7RJB - chains K and F of the 10 polymer chains in the assembly; structure by electron microscopy, 3.20 A resolution.

[Chain K]
Name: Cytochrome b
From: Candida albicans (strain SC5314 / ATCC MYA-2876)
UniProtKB: P0C8L0 (CYB_CANAL); residue numbers follow UniProt; this construct covers 1-387
Amino-acid sequence (387 residues; row label = number of the first residue in the row):
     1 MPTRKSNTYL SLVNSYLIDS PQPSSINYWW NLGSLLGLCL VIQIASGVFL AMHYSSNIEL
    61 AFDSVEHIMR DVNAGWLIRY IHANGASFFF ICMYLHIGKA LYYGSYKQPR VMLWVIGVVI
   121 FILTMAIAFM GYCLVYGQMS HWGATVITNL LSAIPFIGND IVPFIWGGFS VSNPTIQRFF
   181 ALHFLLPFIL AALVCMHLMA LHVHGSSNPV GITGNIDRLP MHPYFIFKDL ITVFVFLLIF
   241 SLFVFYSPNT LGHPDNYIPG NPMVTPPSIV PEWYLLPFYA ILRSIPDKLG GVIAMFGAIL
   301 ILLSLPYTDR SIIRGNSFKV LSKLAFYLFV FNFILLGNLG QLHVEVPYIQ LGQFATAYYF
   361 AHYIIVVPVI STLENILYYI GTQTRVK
Unresolved in the structure: 384-387
Metal / ion sites: heme Fe site 1: His82, His183; heme Fe site 2: His96, His197
Ligand contacts:
  - heme (HEM), molecule 1: Trp29, Trp30, Asn31, Leu32, Gly33, Ser34, Leu36, Gly37, Leu40, Phe89, Met93, His96, Ile97, Lys99, Ala100, Ser105, Arg110, Leu113, Trp114, Gly117, Val118, Ile120, Phe121, Val194, His197, Leu198, Leu201, Gly205, Ser206, Ser207
  - heme (HEM), molecule 2: Leu40, Gln43, Ile44, Gly47, Val48, Leu50, Ala51, Tyr54, Val65, Ile68, Arg79, His82, Ala83, Ala86, Phe89, Phe90, Thr124, Ile127, Ala128, Gly131, Tyr132, Leu134, Val135, Phe180, His183, Phe184, Pro187, Leu190, Asn256, Glu272, Tyr274
  - ubiquinone-10 (U10), molecule 1: Tyr16, Leu17, Ser20, Gln22, Ile26, Trp30, Gly33, Ser34, Gly37, Val194, Cys195, Leu198, Leu201, Ser206, Met221, Asp229
  - ubiquinone-10 (U10), molecule 2: Ile122, Leu123, Met125, Ala126, Phe129, Gly143, Val146, Ile147, Ile269, Pro271, Leu275, Phe278, Tyr279, Leu282, Met295, Phe296, Ile299
Swiss-Prot annotation at these positions:
  - binding site (heme b): His82, His96, His183, His197

[Chain F]
Name: Ubiquinol--cytochrome-c reductase subunit 8
From: Candida albicans (strain SC5314 / ATCC MYA-2876)
UniProtKB: A0A1D8PHA2 (A0A1D8PHA2_CANAL); numbering as in UniProt (aligned over 1-95)
Amino-acid sequence (95 residues; numbered 1 to 95; the number before each row is that of its first residue):
     1 MAGAPHPHTY MGWWGSLGSP KQKYITQYTI SPYAAKPLKG AAYNAVFNTF RRTKNQFLYV
    61 AIPFVVVWSI WTRARDYNEY LYTKEGREEL ERVNV
Unresolved in the structure: 1-8, 94-95

[How chain K and chain F interact]
Pairs across the interface - 50 pairs, chain K then chain F:
  Ser15(K) - Trp13(F)
  Asp19(K) - Trp13(F)
  Asp19(K) - Trp14(F)  hydrogen bond (backbone-side chain)
  Pro21(K) - Met11(F)  hydrophobic
  Pro21(K) - Trp13(F)
  Pro21(K) - Trp14(F)  hydrophobic
  His202(K) - Trp13(F)
  Val203(K) - Thr9(F)
  His204(K) - Tyr10(F)
  His204(K) - Met11(F)
  Gly205(K) - Met11(F)
  Asn215(K) - Tyr10(F)  hydrogen bond (side chain-backbone)
  Asn215(K) - Leu17(F)  hydrogen bond (side chain-backbone)
  Asn215(K) - Gly18(F)
  Asn215(K) - Ser19(F)
  Ile216(K) - Gln22(F)
  Arg218(K) - Met11(F)  hydrogen bond
  Arg218(K) - Trp14(F)
  Arg218(K) - Leu17(F)
  Leu219(K) - Trp14(F)
  Pro220(K) - Trp14(F)
  Lys323(K) - Gln56(F)
  Lys323(K) - Tyr59(F)
  Leu324(K) - Tyr59(F)  hydrophobic
  Leu324(K) - Pro63(F)
  Tyr327(K) - Tyr59(F)
  Tyr327(K) - Val60(F)
  Tyr327(K) - Pro63(F)
  Leu328(K) - Pro63(F)
  Leu328(K) - Val67(F)  hydrophobic
  Phe331(K) - Val60(F)
  Phe331(K) - Pro63(F)
  Phe331(K) - Phe64(F)
  Phe331(K) - Val67(F)  hydrophobic
  Asn338(K) - Trp71(F)
  Leu342(K) - Trp71(F)  hydrophobic
  Glu345(K) - Asn78(F)
  Glu345(K) - Tyr82(F)  hydrogen bond
  Val346(K) - Tyr77(F)  hydrophobic
  Val346(K) - Leu81(F)  hydrophobic
  Val346(K) - Leu90(F)  hydrophobic
  Val346(K) - Val93(F)  hydrophobic
  Pro347(K) - Ala74(F)
  Pro347(K) - Tyr77(F)  hydrophobic
  Pro347(K) - Asn78(F)
  Tyr348(K) - Trp71(F)  hydrophobic
  Tyr348(K) - Arg75(F)
  Tyr348(K) - Asn78(F)
  Leu351(K) - Ile70(F)  hydrophobic
  Leu351(K) - Ala74(F)  hydrophobic
Also at the interface, not in a pair above, chain K (32 interface residues in all): Ser20, Tyr102, Pro109, Asp217, Val320, Asn332, Leu335, Leu339
Also at the interface, not in a pair above, chain F (30 interface residues in all): Gly12, Pro20, Gln27, Leu58, Ile62

[In short]
The interface between chain K and chain F involves 32 residues on one side and 30 on the other; the contacts
include 5 hydrogen bonds. Among the polar pairs are Asp19(K)-Trp14(F), Asn215(K)-Tyr10(F) and
Asn215(K)-Leu17(F). Ligands of chain K: heme and ubiquinone-10.
Here chain K is Cytochrome b and chain F is Ubiquinol--cytochrome-c reductase subunit 8, both from Candida
albicans (strain SC5314 / ATCC MYA-2876). Entry 7RJB (Complex III2 from Candida albicans, inhibitor free,
Rieske head domain in b position) was determined by electron microscopy (same publication as 7RJA, 7RJC, 7RJD
and 7RJE).
